Entry 7CLV (solution NMR); this record covers chains A and C of the 3 polymer chains in the assembly.

# Chain A
Protein: TIM23 isoform 1
Organism: Saccharomyces cerevisiae
UniProt: A0A6A5Q5E3 (A0A6A5Q5E3_YEASX); numbering as in UniProt (aligned over 1-222)
Amino-acid sequence (222 residues; row label = number of the first residue in the row):
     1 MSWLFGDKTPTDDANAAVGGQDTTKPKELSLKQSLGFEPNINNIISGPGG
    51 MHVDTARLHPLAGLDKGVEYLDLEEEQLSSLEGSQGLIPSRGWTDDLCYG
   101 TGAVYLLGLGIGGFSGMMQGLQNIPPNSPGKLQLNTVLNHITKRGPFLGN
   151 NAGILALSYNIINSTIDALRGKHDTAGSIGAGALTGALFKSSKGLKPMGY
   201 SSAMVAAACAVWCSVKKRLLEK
From the paper describing this entry:
  - contacts within the chain: Asp-95/Lys-172 (salt bridge), Asp-96/Arg-170 (salt bridge)
  - self-association interface (contacts with another copy of this molecule); pairs are residue here / residue on that copy: Arg-91/Asp-174

# Chain C
Protein: COX4 isoform 1
Organism: Saccharomyces cerevisiae
UniProt: A0A6A5PV33 (A0A6A5PV33_YEASX); numbering as in UniProt (aligned over 1-25)
Amino-acid sequence (25 residues; row label = number of the first residue in the row):
     1 MLSLRQSIRFFKPATRTLCSSRYLL

# How chain A and chain C interact
Contacting residue pairs (16; chain A residue first):
  Asp-65(A) / Arg-22(C)
  Asp-65(A) / Tyr-23(C)
  Val-68(A) / Leu-18(C)
  Val-68(A) / Ser-20(C)
  Glu-69(A) / Tyr-23(C)
  Glu-69(A) / Leu-24(C)
  Glu-69(A) / Leu-25(C)
  Tyr-70(A) / Leu-25(C)
  Leu-71(A) / Thr-17(C)
  Leu-71(A) / Leu-18(C)
  Asp-72(A) / Arg-16(C)
  Glu-75(A) / Arg-16(C)
  Glu-82(A) / Arg-5(C)
  Ser-90(A) / Met-1(C)
  Asp-95(A) / Leu-2(C)
  Cys-98(A) / Leu-2(C)
Other interface residues (no listed pair), chain A (13 interface residues in all): Leu-64, Leu-81
The authors on this interface:
  - interface residues, chain A: Leu-64(A), Asp-65(A), Asp-72(A), Glu-75(A), Glu-82(A)
  - interface residues, chain C: Arg-5(C), Arg-16(C), Arg-22(C)

# Summary
Chain A and chain C form an interface of 13 and 11 residues respectively. From the paper: interface residues
Leu-64(A), Asp-65(A) and Arg-5(C) among others; a self-association interface involving Arg-91(A).
Here chain A is TIM23 isoform 1 and chain C is COX4 isoform 1, both from Saccharomyces cerevisiae. Entry 7CLV
(Solution structure of mitochondrial Tim23 channel in complex with a signaling peptide) was determined by
solution NMR.
